5T5I - chains B and C of the 12 polymer chains in the assembly; structure by X-ray diffraction, 1.90 A resolution.

== Chain B ==
Protein: Tungsten formylmethanofuran dehydrogenase subunit B
From: Methanothermobacter sp. CaT2
Sequence (432 residues; each row starts with the number of its first residue):
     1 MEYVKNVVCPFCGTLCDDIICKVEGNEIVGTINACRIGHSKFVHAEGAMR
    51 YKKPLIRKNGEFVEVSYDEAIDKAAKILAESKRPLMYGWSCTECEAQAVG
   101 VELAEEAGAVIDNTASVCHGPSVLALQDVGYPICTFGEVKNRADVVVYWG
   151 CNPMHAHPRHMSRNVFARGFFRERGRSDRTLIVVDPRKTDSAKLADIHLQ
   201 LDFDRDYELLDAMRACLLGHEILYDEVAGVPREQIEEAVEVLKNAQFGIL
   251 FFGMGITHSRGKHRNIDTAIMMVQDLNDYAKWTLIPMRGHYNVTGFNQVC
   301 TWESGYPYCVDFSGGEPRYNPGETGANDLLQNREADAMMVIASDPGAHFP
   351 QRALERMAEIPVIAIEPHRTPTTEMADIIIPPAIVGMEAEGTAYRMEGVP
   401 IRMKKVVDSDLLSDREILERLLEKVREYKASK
Disordered / not traced: 431-432
Bound ions: 4Fe-4S cluster Fe: Cys9, Cys12, Cys16, Cys35; K+ site 1: Ser40, Lys41, Val43 (shared with 1 residue of chain D); tungsten ion: Cys118 (together with hydrosulfuric acid, molybdopterin guanosine dinucleotide); Ca2+: Asp128 (shared with Ser139(C), Tyr140(C), Asp143(C) of chain C); Mg2+: Glu138 (shared with 2 residues of chain A); K+ site 2: Gly305 (shared with 3 residues of chain A)
Small-molecule neighbours:
  - hydrosulfuric acid (H2S): Thr114, Cys118, Gly289, His290, Val293
  - molybdopterin guanosine dinucleotide (MGD; 2-amino-5,6-dimercapto-7-methyl-3,7,8a,9-tetrahydro-8-oxa-1,3,9,10-tetraaza-anthracen-4-one guanosine dinucleotide), molecule 1: Phe11, Cys12, Ile37, Cys118, Trp149, Gly150, Cys151, Asn152, His155, Ala156, His157, Val184, Asp185, Pro186, Arg187, Thr189, Leu201, Phe203, Asp204, Asp206, Gly253, Met254, Gly255, Ile256, Ser259, Gly289, His290
  - molybdopterin guanosine dinucleotide (MGD), molecule 2: Lys41, Cys91, Thr92, Thr114, Val117, Cys118, Met254, His258, His290, Tyr291, Ile341, Ala342, Ser343, Asp344, Pro345, His348, Ile365, Glu366, Pro367, His368, Thr370, Pro382, Ala383, Ile384, Val385, Asp414
  - 4Fe-4S cluster (SF4): Cys9, Phe11, Cys12, Thr14, Leu15, Cys16, Ile19, Ala34, Cys35, Ile37, Gly38, His157, Pro158, Arg159

== Chain C ==
Protein: Tungsten-containing formylmethanofuran dehydrogenase 2 subunit C
From: Methanothermobacter wolfeii
Notes: EC 1.2.99.5
Sequence (270 residues; each row starts with the number of its first residue):
     1 MSEIILTPKEQPEVPLEAPNIKPDVFAGKSIEEIKNIQIMHGNEVVKLGD
    51 FFEVSGEPADAPEDIKIIIDGDVYNTKRIGQEMTAGEIIVRGNVNMYVGA
   101 GMKGGKITVEGNAGSWAGQDMRGGEIEILGDAGDYVGSSYRGDWRGMSGG
   151 TITVHGNADNEIGEYMNGGKIIIKGDVNIMPGIHMNNGLIIIEGNVVARA
   201 GGEMAGGTIVVKGMMQEFLAGFKYLGVEKDIEVDGEELPGAFYKFEGDHA
   251 IKGAKGIVYAAVGCNGHIAP
Disordered / not traced: 1
Bound ions: Ca2+: Ser139, Tyr140, Asp143 (shared with Asp128(B) of chain B)

== Chain B / chain C interface ==
Pairs across the interface - 87 pairs, chain B then chain C:
  Ser81(B) with Asn43(C), hydrogen bond (backbone-side chain)
  Lys82(B) with His41(C); Gly42(C); Asn43(C), hydrogen bond (backbone-backbone); Glu44(C)
  Arg83(B) with Val14(C)
  Pro84(B) with Asn43(C)
  Ala107(B) with Asn43(C), hydrogen bond (backbone-side chain)
  Gly108(B) with Asn43(C)
  Leu124(B) with Arg141(C)
  Gln127(B) with Gly142(C)
  Asp128(B) with Gly142(C), hydrogen bond (side chain-backbone); Glu164(C); Tyr165(C)
  Val129(B) with Tyr165(C)
  Asp204(B) with Arg199(C), hydrogen bond (backbone-side chain)
  Arg205(B) with Glu217(C), salt bridge
  Tyr207(B) with Ile183(C); Arg199(C); Gly202(C); Glu203(C), hydrogen bond; Leu219(C), hydrophobic
  Glu208(B) with Arg199(C), salt bridge
  Asp211(B) with Leu219(C); Ala220(C); Gly221(C), hydrogen bond (side chain-backbone); Asp248(C); Ala250(C)
  Arg214(B) with Glu203(C), salt bridge; Ala250(C), hydrogen bond (side chain-backbone); Ile251(C)
  Ala215(B) with Gly221(C); His249(C)
  Leu218(B) with His249(C); Ala250(C); Lys252(C)
  His220(B) with His249(C)
  Glu221(B) with Ala220(C)
  Ile222(B) with Ala220(C), hydrophobic
  Leu223(B) with Leu219(C); Ala220(C), hydrogen bond (backbone-backbone); Phe222(C); Pro270(C), hydrophobic
  Tyr224(B) with Phe218(C); Ile268(C), hydrogen bond (side chain-backbone)
  Val227(B) with Ala220(C), hydrophobic
  Arg260(B) with Ile179(C); Arg199(C), hydrogen bond (backbone-side chain); Glu217(C), salt bridge
  Gly261(B) with Ile179(C); Met180(C); Arg199(C)
  His263(B) with Tyr135(C), hydrogen bond; Glu161(C), salt bridge
  Arg264(B) with Glu161(C), salt bridge; Glu164(C), salt bridge; Met180(C); Ile183(C); His184(C)
  Asn265(B) with Arg199(C)
  Asp267(B) with His184(C), salt bridge; Glu203(C)
  Met271(B) with Glu203(C); Ile251(C), hydrophobic
  Asp275(B) with Lys252(C), salt bridge
  Asp278(B) with Lys252(C), salt bridge
  Tyr306(B) with Tyr140(C)
  Ser313(B) with Met40(C); Gly42(C); Asn43(C)
  Arg318(B) with Glu17(C), salt bridge
  Tyr319(B) with Tyr140(C), hydrogen bond (backbone-side chain)
  Asn320(B) with Tyr97(C), hydrogen bond; Tyr140(C)
  Pro321(B) with Trp116(C); Arg141(C), hydrogen bond (backbone-side chain)
  Gly322(B) with Met96(C)
  Glu323(B) with Glu17(C); Lys77(C), salt bridge; Met96(C); Tyr97(C), hydrogen bond
  Arg333(B) with Glu13(C), salt bridge
  Glu334(B) with Glu13(C); Val14(C); Pro15(C); Lys77(C), salt bridge
  Arg356(B) with Glu13(C), salt bridge
Interface residues without a listed pair, chain B (49 interface residues in all): Ala212, Thr268, Gly314, Asn332, Asp336
Interface residues without a listed pair, chain C (46 interface residues in all): Arg78, Asp143, Val197, Ala198, Tyr224, Phe245

== Overview ==
49 residues of chain B face 46 of chain C across their interface, with 16 hydrogen bonds and 15 salt bridges.
Polar contacts include Arg205(B)-Glu217(C), Glu208(B)-Arg199(C) and Arg214(B)-Glu203(C). Bound to chain B:
4Fe-4S cluster, molybdopterin guanosine dinucleotide and hydrosulfuric acid.
Chain B is Tungsten formylmethanofuran dehydrogenase subunit B (Methanothermobacter sp. CaT2) and chain C is
Tungsten-containing formylmethanofuran dehydrogenase 2 subunit C (Methanothermobacter wolfeii); the structure,
Tungsten-containing formylmethanofuran dehydrogenase from methanothermobacter wolfeii, orthorhombic form at
1.9 A, was determined by X-ray diffraction, deposited together with 5T5M and 5T61.
